5YGJ - chains A and C; structure by X-ray diffraction, 2.65 A resolution.

# Chain A (and C)
Protein: Cyclolavandulyl diphosphate synthase
From: Streptomyces sp. (strain CL190)
Notes: chain C of this document is another copy of the same molecule, construct and numbering; everything in this record applies to it too
UniProtKB: X5IYJ5 (X5IYJ5_STRC1); numbering as in UniProt (aligned over 1-217)
Chain sequence (217 residues; numbered 1 to 217; the number before each row is that of its first residue):
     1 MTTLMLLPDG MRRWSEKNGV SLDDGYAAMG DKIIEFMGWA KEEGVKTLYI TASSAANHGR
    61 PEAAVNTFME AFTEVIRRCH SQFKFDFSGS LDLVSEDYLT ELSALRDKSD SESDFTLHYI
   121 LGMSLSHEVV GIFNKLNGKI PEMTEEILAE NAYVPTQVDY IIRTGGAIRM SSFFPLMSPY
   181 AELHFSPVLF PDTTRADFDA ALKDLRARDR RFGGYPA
Unresolved in the structure: 1, 206-217 (chain C: 1, 209-217)

# Chain A / chain C interface
Contacting residue pairs (46; chain A residue first):
  L125(A) - F174(C)  hydrophobic
  L125(A) - L176(C)
  S126(A) - E145(C)
  V129(A) - V129(C)  hydrophobic
  V129(A) - L148(C)  hydrophobic
  V130(A) - M143(C)
  V130(A) - T144(C)
  F133(A) - F133(C)  hydrophobic
  F133(A) - L136(C)
  F133(A) - I140(C)  hydrophobic
  F133(A) - M143(C)  hydrophobic
  N134(A) - E142(C)
  N134(A) - M143(C)  hydrogen bond (side chain-backbone)
  L136(A) - F133(C)  hydrophobic
  N137(A) - F133(C)
  N137(A) - N137(C)
  N137(A) - G138(C)  hydrogen bond (side chain-backbone)
  N137(A) - I140(C)  hydrogen bond (side chain-backbone)
  N137(A) - P141(C)
  G138(A) - N137(C)  hydrogen bond (backbone-side chain)
  I140(A) - F133(C)  hydrophobic
  I140(A) - N137(C)  hydrogen bond (backbone-side chain)
  P141(A) - N137(C)  hydrogen bond (backbone-side chain)
  E142(A) - N134(C)
  M143(A) - V130(C)
  M143(A) - F133(C)  hydrophobic
  M143(A) - N134(C)  hydrogen bond (backbone-side chain)
  T144(A) - V130(C)
  E145(A) - S126(C)
  E145(A) - H127(C)
  L148(A) - V130(C)  hydrophobic
  I168(A) - E182(C)
  I168(A) - L183(C)  hydrogen bond (backbone-backbone)
  I168(A) - R208(C)  hydrogen bond (backbone-side chain)
  R169(A) - A181(C)
  R169(A) - E182(C)
  R169(A) - L183(C)
  M170(A) - F174(C)  hydrophobic
  S171(A) - P179(C)  hydrogen bond (backbone-backbone)
  F174(A) - L125(C)  hydrophobic
  P179(A) - S171(C)
  A181(A) - R169(C)
  E182(A) - I168(C)
  E182(A) - R169(C)  salt bridge
  L183(A) - I168(C)  hydrogen bond (backbone-backbone)
  L183(A) - R169(C)
Also at the interface, not in a pair above, chain A (31 interface residues in all): A56, S172, L176, M177, Y180, F185
Also at the interface, not in a pair above, chain C (32 interface residues in all): M170, S172, M177, Y180, F185

# Overview
31 residues of chain A face 32 of chain C across their interface, with 11 hydrogen bonds and 1 salt bridge.
Among the polar pairs are E182(A)-R169(C), N134(A)-M143(C) and N137(A)-G138(C).
Both chains are Cyclolavandulyl diphosphate synthase (Streptomyces sp. (strain CL190)). Entry 5YGJ (Crystal
structure of a synthase from Streptomyces sp. CL190) was determined by X-ray diffraction (same publication as
5YGK).
